PDB entry 8W1O | electron microscopy, 2.80 A resolution | chains A and K of the 14 polymer chains in the assembly

== Chain A ==
Name: Core protein VP3
Source organism: Bluetongue virus (serotype 1 / isolate South Africa)
Reference sequence: Q1AE73 (Q1AE73_9REOV); residues 1-901 here = UniProt positions 1-901
Amino-acid sequence (901 residues; row label = number of the first residue in the row):
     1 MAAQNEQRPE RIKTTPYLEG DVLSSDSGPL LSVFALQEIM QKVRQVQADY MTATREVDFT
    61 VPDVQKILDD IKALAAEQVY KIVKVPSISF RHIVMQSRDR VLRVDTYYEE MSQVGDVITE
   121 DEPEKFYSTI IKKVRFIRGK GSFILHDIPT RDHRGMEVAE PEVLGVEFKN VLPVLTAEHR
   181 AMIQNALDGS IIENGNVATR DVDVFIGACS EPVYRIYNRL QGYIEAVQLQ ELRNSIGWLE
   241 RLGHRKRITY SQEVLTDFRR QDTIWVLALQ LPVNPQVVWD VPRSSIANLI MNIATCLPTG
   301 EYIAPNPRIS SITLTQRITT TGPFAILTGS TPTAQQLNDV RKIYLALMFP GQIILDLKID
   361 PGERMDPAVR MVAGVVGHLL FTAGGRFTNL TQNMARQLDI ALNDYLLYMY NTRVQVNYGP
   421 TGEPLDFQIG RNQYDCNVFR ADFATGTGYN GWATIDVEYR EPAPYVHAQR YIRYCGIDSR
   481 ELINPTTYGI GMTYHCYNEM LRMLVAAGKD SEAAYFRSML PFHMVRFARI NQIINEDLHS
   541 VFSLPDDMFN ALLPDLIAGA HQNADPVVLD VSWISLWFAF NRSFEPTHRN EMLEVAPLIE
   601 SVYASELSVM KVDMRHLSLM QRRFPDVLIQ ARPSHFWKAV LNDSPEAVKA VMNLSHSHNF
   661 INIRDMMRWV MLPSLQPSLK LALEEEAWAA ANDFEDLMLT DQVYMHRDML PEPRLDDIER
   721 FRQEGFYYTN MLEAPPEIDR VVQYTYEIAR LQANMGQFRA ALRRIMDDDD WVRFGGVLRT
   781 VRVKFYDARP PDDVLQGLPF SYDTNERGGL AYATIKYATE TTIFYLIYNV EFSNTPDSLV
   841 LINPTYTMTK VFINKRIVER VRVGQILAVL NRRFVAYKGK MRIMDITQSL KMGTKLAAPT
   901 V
Disordered / not traced: 1-30
What the authors report for this chain:
  - mutagenesis - R431F: abolished growth in response to reverse genetics method

== Chain K ==
Name: RNA-directed RNA polymerase
Source organism: Bluetongue virus (serotype 1 / isolate South Africa)
Notes: EC 2.7.7.48
Reference sequence: W0G557 (W0G557_9REOV); numbering as in UniProt (aligned over 1-1302)
Amino-acid sequence (1302 residues; row label = number of the first residue in the row):
     1 MVAITVQGAQ LIKRVVERFY PGIAFNINEG ACYIYKFSDH IRRIRMKHGT KYRRQAEEII
    61 RNISLRKERL YGIPVLDEVE WKYVFDGQTF QSYAFEVYVN SILPWSELDP EEEFLRNYRV
   121 SREMTEVEKF IEFRAKNEMQ IYGDIPIKVW CCFINELSAE LKHVPLGMQV MADFVNRFDS
   181 PFHQGNRDLS NLEDFQVAYT TPLLFEMCCM ESILEFNIKM RMREEEISAL EFGDMKVDPV
   241 GLLREFFILC LPHPKKINNV LRAPYSWFVK MWGVGADPIV VLQSTAGDDR NSKDVFYDKF
   301 RTEPNRYKAL FRSSFYNESR RMNEEKILEA VKYSQKLGSH DRRLPLFEKM LKTVYTTPFY
   361 PHKSSNMILA SFLLSIQTIT GYGRAWVKNV STEFDKQLKP NPSNLVQDVS DLTREFFKQA
   421 YVEAKERREE IVKPEDLYTS MLRLARNTSS GFSTEIYVKK RFGPRLRDKD LIKINSRIKA
   481 LVIFTKGHTV FTDEELHKKY NSVELYQTKG SRDVPIKATR TIYSINLSVL VPQLIVTLPL
   541 NEYFSRVGGI TSPDYKKIGG KVIVGDLEAT GSRVMDAADC FRNSADRDIF TIAIDYSEYD
   601 THLTRHNFRT GMLQGIREAM APYRDLRYEG YTLEQIIDFG YGEGRVANTL WNGKRRLFKT
   661 TFDAYIRLDE SERDKGSFKV PKGVLPVSSV DVANRIAVDK GFDTLIAATD GSDLALIDTH
   721 LSGENSTLIA NSMHNMAIGT LMQREVGREQ PGVLTFLSEQ YVGDDTLFYT KLHTTDTKVF
   781 DKVAASIFDT VAKCGHEASP SKTMMTPYSV EKTQTHAKQG CYVPQDRMMI ISSERRKDIE
   841 DVQGYVRSQV QTMITKVSRG FCHDLAQLIL MLKTTFIGAW KMKRTIKEDA MYRDRKFDSN
   901 DEDGFTLIQI RNPLALYVPI GWNGYGAHPA ALNIVMTEEM YVDSIMISKL DEIMAPIRRI
   961 VHDIPPCWNE TQGDKRGLIS ATKMSFFSKM ARPAVQAALS DPQIINLVEE LPLGEFSPGR
  1021 ISRTMMHSAL LKESSARTLL SSGYELEYQK ALNSWITQVS MRLGEESGVI STSYAKLFDV
  1081 YFEGELDGAP HMFPDQNLSP QFYIQKMMIG PRVSSRVRNS YVDRIDVILR KDVVMRGFIT
  1141 ANTILNVIEK LGTNHSVGDL VTVFTLMNIE TRVAEELAEY MTSEKIRFDA LKLLKKGIAG
  1201 DEFTMSLNVA TQDFIDTYLA YPYQLTKTEV DAISLYCTQM IMLRAALGLP KKKMKIVVTD
  1261 DAKKRYKIRL QRFRTHVPKI KVLKKLIDPN RMTVRNLENQ FV
Disordered / not traced: 1, 445-447, 463-470

== How chain A and chain K interact ==
Residue-residue contacts (57):
  L31(A) - Q7(K)
  L31(A) - E160(K)
  L31(A) - R223(K)  hydrogen bond (backbone-side chain)
  S32(A) - R223(K)
  V33(A) - R223(K)
  F34(A) - V2(K)
  F34(A) - A3(K)
  F34(A) - I4(K)  hydrophobic
  F34(A) - Q7(K)
  F34(A) - D864(K)
  A35(A) - Q1101(K)
  E38(A) - K949(K)  salt bridge
  I39(A) - I1104(K)  hydrophobic
  M40(A) - E224(K)
  M40(A) - E226(K)
  K42(A) - G1248(K)
  R44(A) - E224(K)
  R44(A) - E225(K)  salt bridge
  R44(A) - E226(K)  salt bridge
  V46(A) - M1107(K)  hydrophobic
  Y50(A) - M1092(K)  hydrogen bond
  Y50(A) - Y1103(K)
  M51(A) - H362(K)
  M51(A) - K363(K)
  T54(A) - F300(K)
  T54(A) - R301(K)
  T54(A) - T302(K)
  T54(A) - H362(K)
  E56(A) - T302(K)
  V57(A) - P278(K)  hydrophobic
  V57(A) - T302(K)
  V57(A) - P304(K)
  D58(A) - R301(K)  salt bridge
  D58(A) - T302(K)
  F59(A) - P304(K)  hydrophobic
  V61(A) - R587(K)
  P62(A) - R587(K)  hydrogen bond (backbone-side chain)
  D63(A) - R306(K)  salt bridge
  D63(A) - R587(K)
  Q65(A) - K771(K)
  Q65(A) - H773(K)
  D69(A) - H773(K)  salt bridge
  T299(A) - D288(K)
  G300(A) - D288(K)  hydrogen bond (backbone-side chain)
  E301(A) - D289(K)
  I318(A) - I1186(K)  hydrophobic
  T331(A) - R1116(K)
  T333(A) - V1113(K)
  T333(A) - S1114(K)
  A334(A) - F296(K)  hydrophobic
  L337(A) - D294(K)
  N338(A) - T285(K)
  R341(A) - T285(K)
  R341(A) - A286(K)
  R341(A) - G287(K)
  H588(A) - D554(K)  salt bridge
  E591(A) - K771(K)  salt bridge
Interface residues without a listed pair, chain A (42 interface residues in all): V43, Q47, K66, P298, Q335, F584, T587
Interface residues without a listed pair, chain K (54 interface residues in all): L161, V280, V295, E303, I550, S552, D588, T755, L772, H1091, Q1096, P1100, A1246, L1247

== In short ==
The interface between chain A and chain K involves 42 residues on one side and 54 on the other; the contacts
include 4 hydrogen bonds and 8 salt bridges. Polar pairs include E38(A)-K949(K), R44(A)-E225(K) and
R44(A)-E226(K). From the paper: R431F of chain A abolishes growth in response to reverse genetics method.
Here chain A is Core protein VP3 and chain K is RNA-directed RNA polymerase, both from Bluetongue virus
(serotype 1 / isolate South Africa). Entry 8W1O (Cryo-EM structure of BTV virion) was determined by electron
microscopy together with 8W12, 8W19, 8W1C, 8W1R and 8W1S from the same study.
